PDB entry 3M5J | X-ray diffraction, 2.60 A resolution | chains E and F of the 6 polymer chains in the assembly

Chain E:
Name: Hemagglutinin
From: Influenza A virus
Notes: fragment: Hemagglutinin HA1
UniProtKB: B7NY59 (B7NY59_9INFA); the construct lacks a stretch of the UniProt sequence and is renumbered around it, so the offset changes along the chain: 10-142 = UniProt 14-146; 144-158 = UniProt 147-161; 159-220 = UniProt 164-225; 229-261 = UniProt 226-258; 2 more segments
Amino-acid sequence (317 residues; row label = number of the first residue in the row; note: 10 numbers in that range are skipped by the numbering (no residue carries them; nothing is unmodelled there); a row labelled like 158A-158B holds insertion residues (158A, then the next letters in order)):
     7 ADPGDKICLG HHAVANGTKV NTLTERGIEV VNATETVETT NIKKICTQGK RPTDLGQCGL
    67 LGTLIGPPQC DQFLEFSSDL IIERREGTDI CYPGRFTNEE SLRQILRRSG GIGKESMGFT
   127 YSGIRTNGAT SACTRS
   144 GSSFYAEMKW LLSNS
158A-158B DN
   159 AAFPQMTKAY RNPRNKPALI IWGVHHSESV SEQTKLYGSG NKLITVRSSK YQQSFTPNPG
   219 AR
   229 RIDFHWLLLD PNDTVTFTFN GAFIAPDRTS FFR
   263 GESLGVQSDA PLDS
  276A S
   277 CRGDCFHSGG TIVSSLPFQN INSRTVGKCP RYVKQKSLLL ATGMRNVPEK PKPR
Unresolved in the structure: 7-9, 326-330
Differences from the reference sequence: expression tag (7-9)
Modified positions: Asn38 (glycosylation site)
Disulfides: Cys52-Cys277, Cys64-Cys76, Cys97-Cys139, Cys281-Cys305
Residues lining bound ligands: N-acetylglucosamine (NAG; 2-acetamido-2-deoxy-beta-D-glucopyranose): Asn38, Ala39, Thr40
What the authors report for this chain:
  - binding site for beta-D-galactopyranose: Ser137

Chain F:
Name: Hemagglutinin
From: Influenza A virus
Notes: fragment: Hemagglutinin HA2
UniProtKB: B7NYS1 (B7NYS1_9INFA); residues 1-178 here correspond to UniProt positions 332-509 (UniProt number = residue number + 331)
Amino-acid sequence (182 residues; row label = number of the first residue in the row):
     1 GLFGAIAGFI ENGWEGLING WYGFRHQNAQ GEGTAADYKS TQSAIDQITG KLNRLIGKTN
    61 QQFELIDNEF NEIEQQIGNV INWTRDAMTE IWSYNAELLV AMENQHTIDL ADSEMSKLYE
   121 RVKKQLRENA EEDGTGCFEI FHKCDDQCME SIRNNTYDHT QYRTESLQNR IQIDSGRLVP
   181 RG
Unresolved in the structure: 172-182
Differences from the reference sequence: expression tag (179-182)
Disulfides: Cys144-Cys148
Glycans and other covalent adducts: N-acetylglucosamine (NAG) linked to Asn82

Chain E / chain F interface:
Residue-residue contacts (141; chain E residue first):
  Asp11(E) with Gln27(F); Asn28(F); Glu139(F); Ile140(F), hydrogen bond (backbone-backbone); His142(F); Lys143(F); Cys144(F), hydrogen bond (side chain-backbone)
  Lys12(E) with His26(F); Gln27(F), hydrogen bond (backbone-backbone); Phe138(F); Met149(F)
  Ile13(E) with Phe24(F), hydrophobic; Arg25(F); Cys137(F); Phe138(F), hydrogen bond (backbone-backbone); Ile140(F), hydrophobic; Ile152(F), hydrophobic
  Cys14(E) with Trp14(F); Phe24(F); Arg25(F), hydrogen bond (backbone-backbone); Gly136(F); Cys137(F), disulfide
  Leu15(E) with Ile10(F); Trp14(F); Gly23(F); Met115(F), hydrophobic; Leu118(F), hydrophobic; Tyr119(F), hydrophobic; Val122(F), hydrophobic; Gly136(F), hydrogen bond (backbone-backbone); Phe138(F), hydrophobic
  Gly16(E) with Trp14(F); Tyr22(F); Gly23(F), hydrogen bond (backbone-backbone); Met115(F)
  His17(E) with Ile6(F); Ile10(F); Gly13(F); Trp14(F), hydrogen bond (backbone-backbone); Leu17(F); Trp21(F)
  His18(E) with Trp14(F); Leu17(F); Gly20(F); Trp21(F), hydrogen bond (backbone-backbone)
  Ala19(E) with Gly13(F); Trp14(F), hydrogen bond (backbone-backbone); Glu15(F)
  Ala21(E) with Glu15(F)
  Val26(E) with Asn104(F)
  Asn27(E) with Ala101(F); Asn104(F), hydrogen bond (backbone-side chain)
  Thr28(E) with Ala101(F); Asn104(F); Gln105(F), hydrogen bond; Ile108(F)
  Leu29(E) with Ala101(F); Met102(F); Gln105(F), hydrogen bond (backbone-side chain)
  Thr30(E) with Gln105(F), hydrogen bond (backbone-side chain)
  Val36(E) with Ile108(F), hydrophobic
  Thr40(E) with Leu52(F)
  Thr42(E) with Val100(F)
  Glu89(E) with Phe70(F)
  Arg90(E) with Phe70(F)
  Arg91(E) with Glu69(F); Phe70(F)
  Glu106(E) with Asp67(F); Asn68(F), hydrogen bond; Ile73(F)
  Arg109(E) with Asn68(F); Asn71(F)
  Gln110(E) with Ile66(F)
  Arg113(E) with Leu65(F); Asn68(F)
  Arg114(E) with Glu64(F), salt bridge
  Leu266(E) with Gln62(F)
  Gln269(E) with Leu65(F); Asn68(F), hydrogen bond; Glu69(F), hydrogen bond (side chain-backbone); Phe70(F)
  Ser270(E) with Phe70(F)
  Ser284(E) with Glu69(F), hydrogen bond
  Ser291(E) with Ile56(F); Gly57(F), hydrogen bond (backbone-backbone)
  Leu292(E) with Ile56(F), hydrophobic
  Pro293(E) with Leu55(F)
  Phe294(E) with Ala96(F), hydrophobic
  Ser299(E) with Arg85(F)
  Arg300(E) with Asp67(F), salt bridge; Glu69(F), salt bridge; Arg85(F)
  Val302(E) with Phe63(F); Glu64(F); Leu65(F)
  Gly303(E) with Gln61(F); Gln62(F); Phe63(F), hydrogen bond (backbone-backbone)
  Lys304(E) with Asn60(F); Gln61(F); Gln62(F)
  Cys305(E) with Asn60(F), hydrogen bond (backbone-side chain)
  Arg307(E) with Lys58(F); Asn60(F), hydrogen bond; Trp92(F)
  Tyr308(E) with Thr89(F); Trp92(F)
  Val309(E) with Trp92(F); Ser93(F); Ala96(F), hydrophobic
  Lys310(E) with Ser93(F), hydrogen bond (backbone-side chain)
  Gln311(E) with Ser93(F), hydrogen bond (side chain-backbone); Glu97(F), hydrogen bond
  Leu314(E) with Ala96(F), hydrophobic; Glu97(F)
  Leu315(E) with Val100(F); Asn104(F), hydrogen bond (backbone-side chain)
  Leu316(E) with Leu52(F), hydrophobic; Leu55(F), hydrophobic; Glu103(F); Asn104(F)
  Ala317(E) with Asn104(F), hydrogen bond (backbone-side chain); Thr107(F)
  Thr318(E) with Trp21(F); Ile48(F)
  Gly319(E) with Trp21(F); Thr107(F)
  Met320(E) with Ile6(F), hydrophobic; Trp21(F); Tyr22(F), hydrophobic; Ala111(F), hydrophobic
  Arg321(E) with Ile6(F)
  Val323(E) with Ala7(F), hydrophobic; Glu11(F); Asn12(F); Gly13(F), hydrogen bond (backbone-backbone)
  Pro324(E) with Asn12(F); Glu15(F)
  Glu325(E) with Asn12(F); Gly13(F); Glu15(F), hydrogen bond (backbone-side chain)
Interface residues without a listed pair, chain E (60 interface residues in all): Val20, Ile34, Glu105, Pro306
Interface residues without a listed pair, chain F (70 interface residues in all): Ala29, Leu98, Leu99, Leu126
Inter-chain disulfides: Cys14(E)-Cys137(F)

Summary:
60 residues of chain E face 70 of chain F across their interface; the contacts include 1 disulfide bond, 29
hydrogen bonds and 3 salt bridges. Polar pairs include Arg114(E)-Glu64(F), Arg300(E)-Asp67(F) and
Arg300(E)-Glu69(F). Ligands of chain E: N-acetylglucosamine. N-acetylglucosamine is covalently linked to
Asn82(F). The paper reports a binding site for beta-D-galactopyranose at Ser137(E).
Chain E is Hemagglutinin and chain F is Hemagglutinin, both from Influenza A virus; the structure, Crystal
structure of a H7 influenza virus hemagglutinin complexed with LSTb, was determined by X-ray diffraction,
deposited together with 3M5G, 3M5H and 3M5I.
